Entry 1RUF (X-ray diffraction, 2.90 A resolution); this record covers chains 2 and 3 of the 4 polymer chains in the assembly.

== Chain 2 ==
Name: Rhinovirus 14
Organism: Human rhinovirus 14
Notes: engineered mutation(s): N(1)219A
UniProt: P03303 (POLG_HRV14); residues 1-262 here correspond to UniProt positions 70-331 (UniProt number = residue number + 69)
Sequence (262 residues; each row starts with the number of its first residue):
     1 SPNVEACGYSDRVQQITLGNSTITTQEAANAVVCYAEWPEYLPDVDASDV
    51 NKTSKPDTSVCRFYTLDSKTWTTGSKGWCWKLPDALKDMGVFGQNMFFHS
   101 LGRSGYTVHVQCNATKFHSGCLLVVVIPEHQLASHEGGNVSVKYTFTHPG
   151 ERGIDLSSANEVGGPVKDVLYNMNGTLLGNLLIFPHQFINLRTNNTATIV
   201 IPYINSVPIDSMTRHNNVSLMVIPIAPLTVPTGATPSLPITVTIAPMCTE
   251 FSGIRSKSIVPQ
Not modelled in the structure: 1-7
Sequence notes: conflict Leu-170 (Ile239 in P03303)
UniProt features mapped onto this chain:
  - site: Gln-262 (Cleavage)

== Chain 3 ==
Name: Rhinovirus 14
Organism: Human rhinovirus 14
Notes: engineered mutation(s): N(1)219A
UniProt: P03303 (POLG_HRV14); residues 1-236 here correspond to UniProt positions 332-567 (UniProt number = residue number + 331)
Sequence (236 residues; numbered 1 to 236; the number before each row is that of its first residue):
     1 GLPTTTLPGSGQFLTTDDRQSPSALPNYEPTPRIHIPGKVHNLLEIIQVD
    51 TLIPMNNTHTKDEVNSYLIPLNANRQNEQVFGTNLFIGDGVFKTTLLGEI
   101 VQYYTHWSGSLRFSLMYTGPALSSAKLILAYTPPGARGPQDRREAMLGTH
   151 VVWDIGLQSTIVMTIPWTSGVQFRYTDPDTYTSAGFLSCWYQTSLILPPE
   201 TTGQVYLLSFISACPDFKLRLMKDTQTISQTVALTE
UniProt features mapped onto this chain:
  - region: Ala-233 to Glu-236 (Amphipathic alpha-helix)

== How chain 2 and chain 3 interact ==
Pairs across the interface (61):
  Arg-12(2) / Leu-157(3)
  Tyr-35(2) / Pro-37(3)  hydrophobic
  Tyr-35(2) / Gly-38(3)
  Glu-37(2) / His-35(3)  salt bridge
  Glu-37(2) / Pro-37(3)
  Asp-46(2) / Ile-34(3)
  Asp-46(2) / His-35(3)  hydrogen bond (side chain-backbone)
  Lys-116(2) / Pro-120(3)
  Lys-116(2) / Ala-121(3)  hydrogen bond (backbone-backbone)
  Lys-116(2) / Leu-122(3)  hydrogen bond (backbone-backbone)
  Phe-117(2) / Pro-120(3)
  Phe-117(2) / Leu-122(3)  hydrophobic
  Phe-117(2) / Pro-199(3)
  Phe-117(2) / Thr-201(3)
  His-118(2) / Pro-120(3)
  Ser-119(2) / Thr-118(3)
  Gly-120(2) / Thr-118(3)
  Asn-139(2) / Glu-236(3)  hydrogen bond (side chain-backbone)
  Leu-170(2) / Asp-62(3)
  Leu-170(2) / Glu-63(3)
  Leu-170(2) / Val-64(3)
  Leu-170(2) / Tyr-67(3)  hydrophobic
  Tyr-171(2) / Asp-62(3)  hydrogen bond
  Leu-177(2) / Thr-94(3)
  Leu-178(2) / Val-64(3)  hydrophobic
  Gly-179(2) / Thr-51(3)
  Gly-179(2) / Leu-52(3)  hydrogen bond (backbone-backbone)
  Gly-179(2) / Tyr-67(3)  hydrogen bond (backbone-side chain)
  Asn-180(2) / Thr-51(3)
  Asn-180(2) / Thr-94(3)  hydrogen bond (side chain-backbone)
  Asn-180(2) / Thr-95(3)
  Asn-180(2) / Leu-96(3)  hydrogen bond (side chain-backbone)
  Leu-182(2) / Val-49(3)
  Leu-182(2) / Asp-50(3)
  Leu-182(2) / Thr-51(3)
  Leu-182(2) / Leu-52(3)  hydrophobic
  Leu-182(2) / Phe-210(3)  hydrophobic
  Ile-183(2) / Val-49(3)  hydrophobic
  Ile-183(2) / Leu-96(3)  hydrophobic
  Asn-190(2) / Met-116(3)
  Asn-190(2) / Tyr-117(3)  hydrogen bond (side chain-backbone)
  Asn-190(2) / Thr-118(3)
  Arg-192(2) / Tyr-117(3)
  Arg-192(2) / Gly-119(3)  hydrogen bond (side chain-backbone)
  Arg-192(2) / Pro-120(3)
  Arg-192(2) / Ala-121(3)
  Arg-192(2) / Gly-156(3)  hydrogen bond (side chain-backbone)
  Thr-193(2) / Ser-159(3)
  Ile-204(2) / Pro-37(3)  hydrophobic
  Asn-205(2) / Ile-36(3)
  Ser-206(2) / Ile-34(3)
  Val-207(2) / Ile-34(3)
  Pro-208(2) / Ile-34(3)
  Ile-225(2) / Val-64(3)
  Ile-225(2) / Leu-68(3)
  Ala-226(2) / Leu-68(3)  hydrophobic
  Ala-226(2) / Thr-118(3)
  Pro-227(2) / Leu-68(3)
  Pro-227(2) / Tyr-206(3)  hydrophobic
  Pro-231(2) / Glu-200(3)
  Thr-232(2) / Glu-200(3)  hydrogen bond (backbone-backbone)
Other interface residues (no listed pair), chain 2 (37 interface residues in all): Cys-121, Val-169, Phe-188, Pro-202, Tyr-203, Thr-229
Other interface residues (no listed pair), chain 3 (39 interface residues in all): Arg-33, Ile-46, Ile-155, Pro-198, Thr-202, Leu-208

== In short ==
The interface between chain 2 and chain 3 involves 37 residues on one side and 39 on the other, with 13
hydrogen bonds and 1 salt bridge. Polar pairs include Glu-37(2)/His-35(3), Asp-46(2)/His-35(3) and
Asn-139(2)/Glu-236(3).
Here chain 2 is Rhinovirus 14 and chain 3 is Rhinovirus 14, both from Human rhinovirus 14. Entry 1RUF
(Rhinovirus 14 (HRV14) (mutant with asn 1 219 replaced by ala (N219A in chain 1)) was determined by X-ray
diffraction, deposited together with 1RUC, 1RUD, 1RUE, 1RUG, 1RUH, 1RUI and 1RUJ.
